1HHI - chains A and C of the 3 polymer chains in the assembly; structure by X-ray diffraction, 2.50 A resolution.

== Chain A ==
Name: Class I histocompatibility antigen (HLA-A*0201) (alpha chain)
Organism: Homo sapiens
UniProtKB: P01892 (1A02_HUMAN); residues 1-275 here correspond to UniProt positions 25-299 (UniProt number = residue number + 24)
Sequence (275 residues; each row starts with the number of its first residue):
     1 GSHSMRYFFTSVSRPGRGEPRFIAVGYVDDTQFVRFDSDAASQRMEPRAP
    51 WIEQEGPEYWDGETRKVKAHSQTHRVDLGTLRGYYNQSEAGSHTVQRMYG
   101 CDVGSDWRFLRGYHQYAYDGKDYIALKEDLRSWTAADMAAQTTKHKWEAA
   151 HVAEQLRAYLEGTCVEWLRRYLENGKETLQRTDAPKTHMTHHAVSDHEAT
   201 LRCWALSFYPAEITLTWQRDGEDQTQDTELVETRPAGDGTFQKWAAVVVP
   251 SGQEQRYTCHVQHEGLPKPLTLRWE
Cystine bridges: C101-C164, C203-C259

== Chain C ==
Name: Influenza A matrix protein M1 (residues 58-66)
Organism: Influenza A virus
UniProtKB: P03485 (M1_IAPUE); residues 1-9 here correspond to UniProt positions 58-66 (UniProt number = residue number + 57)
Sequence (9 residues; numbered 1 to 9; the number before each row is that of its first residue):
     1 GILGFVFTL

== Interface between chain A and chain C ==
Pairs across the interface - 44 pairs, chain A then chain C:
  M5(A) - G1(C)
  Y7(A) - G1(C)  hydrogen bond (side chain-backbone)
  Y7(A) - I2(C)  hydrophobic
  E63(A) - G1(C)
  E63(A) - I2(C)  hydrogen bond (side chain-backbone)
  K66(A) - I2(C)  hydrogen bond (side chain-backbone)
  K66(A) - L3(C)
  K66(A) - G4(C)
  V67(A) - I2(C)
  H70(A) - I2(C)
  H70(A) - L3(C)
  H70(A) - V6(C)
  T73(A) - V6(C)
  T73(A) - F7(C)
  T73(A) - T8(C)
  V76(A) - T8(C)
  D77(A) - T8(C)
  D77(A) - L9(C)  hydrogen bond (side chain-backbone)
  T80(A) - L9(C)
  L81(A) - L9(C)  hydrophobic
  Y84(A) - L9(C)
  R97(A) - L3(C)
  R97(A) - F7(C)
  Y99(A) - I2(C)
  Y99(A) - L3(C)  hydrogen bond (side chain-backbone)
  H114(A) - F7(C)
  Y116(A) - F7(C)
  Y123(A) - L9(C)  hydrophobic
  T143(A) - L9(C)  hydrogen bond (side chain-backbone)
  K146(A) - T8(C)  hydrogen bond
  K146(A) - L9(C)
  W147(A) - F7(C)  hydrophobic
  W147(A) - T8(C)  hydrogen bond (side chain-backbone)
  W147(A) - L9(C)  hydrophobic
  V152(A) - F7(C)  hydrophobic
  Q155(A) - F5(C)
  L156(A) - L3(C)  hydrophobic
  L156(A) - F5(C)
  L156(A) - F7(C)  hydrophobic
  Y159(A) - G1(C)  hydrogen bond (side chain-backbone)
  Y159(A) - I2(C)
  Y159(A) - L3(C)  hydrophobic
  W167(A) - G1(C)
  Y171(A) - G1(C)  hydrogen bond (side chain-backbone)
Interface residues without a listed pair, chain A (30 interface residues in all): F9, M45, A69, I124

== Overview ==
30 residues of chain A face 9 of chain C across their interface; the contacts include 10 hydrogen bonds. Polar
contacts include Y7(A)-G1(C), E63(A)-I2(C) and K66(A)-I2(C).
Chain A is Class I histocompatibility antigen (HLA-A*0201) (alpha chain) (Homo sapiens) and chain C is
Influenza A matrix protein M1 (residues 58-66) (Influenza A virus); the structure, The antigenic identity of
peptide(slash)mhc complexes: A comparison of the conformation of five peptides presented by ..., was
determined by X-ray diffraction, deposited together with 1HHG, 1HHH, 1HHJ and 1HHK.
